Entry 5NO4 (electron microscopy, 5.16 A resolution (low resolution: residue-level contacts below are approximate; hydrogen-bond / salt-bridge calls are withheld)); this record covers chains A and K of the 20 polymer chains in the assembly.

# Chain A
Molecule: 16S ribosomal RNA
Source organism: Escherichia coli (strain K12)
Sequence (1534 nucleotides; numbered 1 to 1534; the number before each row is that of its first residue):
     1 AAAUUGAAGAGUUUGAUCAUGGCUCAGAUUGAACGCUGGCGGCAGGCCUA
    51 ACACAUGCAAGUCGAACGGUAACAGGAAGAAGCUUGCUUCUUUGCUGACG
   101 AGUGGCGGACGGGUGAGUAAUGUCUGGGAAACUGCCUGAUGGAGGGGGAU
   151 AACUACUGGAAACGGUAGCUAAUACCGCAUAACGUCGCAAGACCAAAGAG
   201 GGGGACCUUCGGGCCUCUUGCCAUCGGAUGUGCCCAGAUGGGAUUAGCUA
   251 GUAGGUGGGGUAACGGCUCACCUAGGCGACGAUCCCUAGCUGGUCUGAGA
   301 GGAUGACCAGCCACACUGGAACUGAGACACGGUCCAGACUCCUACGGGAG
   351 GCAGCAGUGGGGAAUAUUGCACAAUGGGCGCAAGCCUGAUGCAGCCAUGC
   401 CGCGUGUAUGAAGAAGGCCUUCGGGUUGUAAAGUACUUUCAGCGGGGAGG
   451 AAGGGAGUAAAGUUAAUACCUUUGCUCAUUGACGUUACCCGCAGAAGAAG
   501 CACCGGCUAACUCCGUGCCAGCAGCCXCGGUAAUACGGAGGGUGCAAGCG
   551 UUAAUCGGAAUUACUGGGCGUAAAGCGCACGCAGGCGGUUUGUUAAGUCA
   601 GAUGUGAAAUCCCCGGGCUCAACCUGGGAACUGCAUCUGAUACUGGCAAG
   651 CUUGAGUCUCGUAGAGGGGGGUAGAAUUCCAGGUGUAGCGGUGAAAUGCG
   701 UAGAGAUCUGGAGGAAUACCGGUGGCGAAGGCGGCCCCCUGGACGAAGAC
   751 UGACGCUCAGGUGCGAAAGCGUGGGGAGCAAACAGGAUUAGAUACCCUGG
   801 UAGUCCACGCCGUAAACGAUGUCGACUUGGAGGUUGUGCCCUUGAGGCGU
   851 GGCUUCCGGAGCUAACGCGUUAAGUCGACCGCCUGGGGAGUACGGCCGCA
   901 AGGUUAAAACUCAAAUGAAUUGACGGGGGCCCGCACAAGCGGUGGAGCAU
   951 GUGGUUUAAUUCGAUGXAACGCGAAGAACCUUACCUGGUCUUGACAUCCA
  1001 CGGAAGUUUUCAGAGAUGAGAAUGUGCCUUCGGGAACCGUGAGACAGGUG
  1051 CUGCAUGGCUGUCGUCAGCUCGUGUUGUGAAAUGUUGGGUUAAGUCCCGC
  1101 AACGAGCGCAACCCUUAUCCUUUGUUGCCAGCGGUCCGGCCGGGAACUCA
  1151 AAGGAGACUGCCAGUGAUAAACUGGAGGAAGGUGGGGAUGACGUCAAGUC
  1201 AUCAUGGCCCUUACGACCAGGGCUACACACGUGCUACAAUGGCGCAUACA
  1251 AAGAGAAGCGACCUCGCGAGAGCAAGCGGACCUCAUAAAGUGCGUCGUAG
  1301 UCCGGAUUGGAGUCUGCAACUCGACUCCAUGAAGUCGGAAUCGCUAGUAA
  1351 UCGUGGAUCAGAAUGCCACGGUGAAUACGUUCCCGGGCCUUGUACACACC
  1401 GCCCGUXACACCAUGGGAGUGGGUUGCAAAAGAAGUAGGUAGCUUAACCU
  1451 UCGGGAGGGCGCUUACCACUUUGUGAUUCAUGACUGGGGUGAAGUCGUAA
  1501 CAAGGUAACCGUAGGGGAACCUGCGGUUGGAUCA
Modified residues: PSU (pseudouridine-5'-monophosphate) at position 516, G7M (N7-methyl-guanosine-5'-monophosphate) at position 527, 2MG (2N-methylguanosine-5'-monophosphate) at position 966, 5MC (5-methylcytidine-5'-monophosphate) at position 967, 2MG (2N-methylguanosine-5'-monophosphate) at position 1207, 4OC (4n,o2'-methylcytidine-5'-monophosphate) at position 1402, 5MC (5-methylcytidine-5'-monophosphate) at position 1407, UR3 (3-methyluridine-5'-monophoshate) at position 1498, 2MG (2N-methylguanosine-5'-monophosphate) at position 1516, MA6 (6N-dimethyladenosine-5'-monophoshate) at position 1518, MA6 (6N-dimethyladenosine-5'-monophoshate) at position 1519
Ion coordination: Mg2+ site 1 near G21 (its only coordinating residue here); Mg2+ site 2 near G100 (its only coordinating residue here); Mg2+ site 3 near G113 (its only coordinating residue here); Mg2+ site 4 near U114 (its only coordinating residue here); Mg2+ site 5: A116, G117, G289; Mg2+ site 6: G145, A197; Mg2+ site 7: A174, C175; Mg2+ site 8: U180, C194, A195; Mg2+ site 9 near C328 (its only coordinating residue here); Mg2+ site 10 near A329 (its only coordinating residue here); Mg2+ site 11 near C352 (its only coordinating residue here); Mg2+ site 12: C355, A356; 35 more Mg2+ sites not listed

# Chain K
Protein: 30S ribosomal protein S11
Source organism: Escherichia coli (strain K12)
UniProt: P0A7R9 (RS11_ECOLI); numbering as in UniProt (aligned over 13-129)
Chain sequence (117 residues; each row starts with the number of its first residue):
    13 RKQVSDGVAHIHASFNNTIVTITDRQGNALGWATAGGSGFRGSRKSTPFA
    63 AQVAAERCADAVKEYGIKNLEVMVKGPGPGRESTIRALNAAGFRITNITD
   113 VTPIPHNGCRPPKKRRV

# Interface between chain A and chain K
Residue-residue contacts - 65 pairs, chain A then chain K:
  A675(A) - Ile116(K)
  A675(A) - His118(K)
  A675(A) - Gly120(K)
  A676(A) - Pro115(K)
  A676(A) - Pro117(K)
  U677(A) - Cys121(K)
  G683(A) - Gly39(K)
  G683(A) - Asn40(K)
  U684(A) - Gly39(K)
  U684(A) - Asn40(K)
  U684(A) - Ala41(K)
  G685(A) - Ala41(K)
  G685(A) - Trp44(K)
  U686(A) - Trp44(K)
  A687(A) - Trp44(K)
  G688(A) - Thr46(K)
  G688(A) - Gly49(K)
  C689(A) - Asn29(K)
  C689(A) - Ile31(K)
  C689(A) - Thr46(K)
  C689(A) - Gly48(K)
  C689(A) - Arg53(K)
  G690(A) - Asn29(K)
  G690(A) - Ile31(K)
  G691(A) - Asn28(K)
  G691(A) - Lys57(K)
  U692(A) - Asn28(K)
  U692(A) - Gly54(K)
  U692(A) - Arg127(K)
  G693(A) - Arg127(K)
  A694(A) - Ser55(K)
  A695(A) - Arg53(K)
  A695(A) - Gly54(K)
  A704(A) - Trp44(K)
  G705(A) - Trp44(K)
  A706(A) - Thr33(K)
  U707(A) - His22(K)
  U707(A) - Gly39(K)
  U707(A) - Lys87(K)
  C708(A) - His22(K)
  C708(A) - Gly39(K)
  G714(A) - Cys121(K)
  A715(A) - Gly120(K)
  A716(A) - His118(K)
  A716(A) - Asn119(K)
  A716(A) - Gly120(K)
  A718(A) - His118(K)
  A718(A) - Asn119(K)
  A777(A) - Cys121(K)
  G778(A) - Cys121(K)
  G778(A) - Arg122(K)
  C779(A) - Pro124(K)
  A780(A) - Lys125(K)
  C795(A) - Arg128(K)
  C796(A) - Arg127(K)
  C796(A) - Arg128(K)
  C797(A) - Arg127(K)
  U1506(A) - Arg128(K)
  U1506(A) - Val129(K)
  A1507(A) - Arg128(K)
  A1507(A) - Val129(K)
  U1522(A) - Arg128(K)
  G1523(A) - Lys125(K)
  C1524(A) - Lys125(K)
  G1525(A) - Arg122(K)
Also at the interface, not in a pair above, chain A (40 interface residues in all): G674, U717
Also at the interface, not in a pair above, chain K (36 interface residues in all): His24, Thr35, Gln38, Ala47, Pro123, Lys126

# In short
Chain A and chain K form an interface of 40 and 36 residues respectively. A116(A), G117(A) and G289(A)
coordinate Mg2+ site 5. The Mg2+ site 6 is built by G145(A) and A197(A).
Here chain A is 16S ribosomal RNA and chain K is 30S ribosomal protein S11, both from Escherichia coli (strain
K12). Entry 5NO4 (RsgA-GDPNP bound to the 30S ribosomal subunit (RsgA assembly intermediate with uS3)) was
determined by electron microscopy together with 5NO2 from the same study.
